6PPM - chains A and B of the 3 polymer chains in the assembly; structure by X-ray diffraction, 2.61 A resolution.

== Chain A ==
Name: Ancestral Caspase-6 Large Subunit
From: Homo sapiens
Notes: EC 3.4.22.59
Sequence (151 residues; each row starts with the number of its first residue):
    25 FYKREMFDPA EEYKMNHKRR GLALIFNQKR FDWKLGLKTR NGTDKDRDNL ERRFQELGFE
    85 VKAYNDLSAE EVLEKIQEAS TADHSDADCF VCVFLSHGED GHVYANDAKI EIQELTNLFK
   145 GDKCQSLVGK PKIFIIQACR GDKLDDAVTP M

== Chain B ==
Name: Ancestral Caspase-6 small subunit
From: Homo sapiens
Notes: EC 3.4.22.59
Sequence (95 residues; each row starts with the number of its first residue):
   195 VYTLPAGADF IMCYSTAEGY YSYRETVNGS WYIQDLCEML KKYGSELEFT EILTLVNRKV
   255 SLRSVPNCKD PAAIGKKQMP CFASMLTKKL YFRPK
Not modelled in the structure: 195

== Chain A / chain B interface ==
Residue-residue contacts (113; chain A residue first):
  Pro33(A) with Lys283(B)
  Glu35(A) with Lys282(B); Lys283(B), hydrogen bond (backbone-backbone)
  Glu36(A) with Lys282(B); Lys283(B); Tyr285(B); Arg287(B), salt bridge
  Tyr37(A) with Asp203(B), hydrogen bond; Leu280(B); Thr281(B), hydrogen bond (side chain-backbone); Lys282(B); Lys283(B), hydrogen bond (backbone-backbone)
  Met39(A) with Leu284(B), hydrophobic; Tyr285(B); Phe286(B), hydrophobic; Lys289(B), hydrogen bond (backbone-side chain)
  His41(A) with Lys289(B), hydrogen bond (backbone-side chain)
  Arg43(A) with Lys289(B)
  Arg44(A) with Phe286(B), hydrogen bond (side chain-backbone); Arg287(B), hydrogen bond (side chain-backbone); Lys289(B)
  Arg64(A) with Arg218(B)
  Asn65(A) with Arg218(B), hydrogen bond (backbone-side chain); Thr220(B)
  Gly66(A) with Glu219(B); Thr220(B); Gly223(B)
  Lys69(A) with Val221(B)
  Asp70(A) with Gly223(B); Ser224(B), hydrogen bond (side chain-backbone); Ile227(B)
  Asn73(A) with Ile227(B); Cys231(B)
  Leu74(A) with Ile227(B), hydrophobic; Cys231(B)
  Arg77(A) with Cys231(B); Leu234(B); Lys235(B)
  Phe78(A) with Leu234(B), hydrophobic
  Leu81(A) with Gly238(B); Ser239(B)
  Phe83(A) with Phe286(B), hydrophobic
  Asp112(A) with Lys289(B), salt bridge
  Ile136(A) with Met206(B), hydrophobic
  Thr140(A) with Phe204(B); Met206(B)
  Phe143(A) with Phe204(B)
  Lys144(A) with Ala200(B); Gly201(B); Phe204(B)
  Gly145(A) with Ala200(B), hydrogen bond (backbone-backbone)
  Asp146(A) with Ala200(B)
  Gly153(A) with Leu198(B); Asp203(B)
  Lys154(A) with Asp203(B)
  Pro155(A) with Asp203(B); Leu284(B), hydrophobic
  Lys156(A) with Ala202(B); Asp203(B), hydrogen bond (backbone-backbone); Phe204(B); Ile205(B), hydrogen bond (backbone-backbone)
  Ile157(A) with Ile205(B); Cys207(B), hydrophobic; Phe243(B), hydrophobic; Leu284(B), hydrophobic; Phe286(B), hydrophobic
  Phe158(A) with Phe204(B), hydrophobic; Ile205(B), hydrogen bond (backbone-backbone); Met206(B), hydrophobic; Cys207(B), hydrogen bond (backbone-backbone)
  Ile159(A) with Cys207(B); Tyr226(B), hydrophobic; Leu230(B), hydrophobic
  Ile160(A) with Cys207(B), hydrogen bond (backbone-backbone); Tyr208(B); Ser209(B), hydrogen bond (backbone-backbone)
  Gln161(A) with Ser209(B); Ser216(B); Ser224(B), hydrogen bond; Tyr226(B); Ile227(B)
  Ala162(A) with Ser209(B); Thr210(B); Ser216(B)
  Cys163(A) with Tyr214(B); Tyr215(B), hydrophobic; Ser216(B), hydrogen bond (side chain-backbone)
  Arg164(A) with Tyr208(B); Thr210(B), hydrogen bond (side chain-backbone); Ala211(B); Glu212(B); Gly213(B), hydrogen bond (backbone-backbone); Tyr214(B), hydrogen bond (backbone-backbone)
  Gly165(A) with Gly213(B); Tyr214(B); Tyr215(B)
  Asp166(A) with Gly213(B), hydrogen bond (backbone-backbone); Tyr215(B)
  Lys167(A) with Gly213(B), hydrogen bond (backbone-backbone); Tyr214(B); Tyr215(B), hydrogen bond (backbone-backbone)
  Leu168(A) with Tyr214(B); Tyr215(B), hydrophobic; Tyr217(B); Ala266(B); Ala267(B), hydrophobic
  Asp169(A) with Tyr214(B); Lys270(B); Lys271(B), hydrogen bond (backbone-backbone)
  Asp170(A) with Lys270(B), salt bridge; Lys271(B)
  Ala171(A) with Gly269(B); Lys271(B)
Other interface residues (no listed pair), chain A (55 interface residues in all): Ala34, Asn40, Thr63, Thr67, Glu80, Cys113, Leu119, His121, Asp124, Val152
Other interface residues (no listed pair), chain B (50 interface residues in all): Asn222, Met273

== In short ==
Chain A and chain B form an interface of 55 and 50 residues respectively; the contacts include 26 hydrogen
bonds and 3 salt bridges. Polar pairs include Glu36(A)-Arg287(B), Asp112(A)-Lys289(B) and Asp170(A)-Lys270(B).
Chain A is Ancestral Caspase-6 Large Subunit and chain B is Ancestral Caspase-6 small subunit, both from Homo
sapiens; the structure, Ancestral Caspase 6, was determined by X-ray diffraction (same publication as 6PDQ).
